Entry 1Z7Q (X-ray diffraction, 3.22 A resolution); this record covers chains H and b of the 42 polymer chains in the assembly.

== Chain H ==
Protein: Proteasome component PRE3
Organism: Saccharomyces cerevisiae
Notes: EC 3.4.25.1
UniProt: P38624 (PSB6_YEAST); residues 1-196 here correspond to UniProt positions 20-215 (UniProt number = residue number + 19)
Chain sequence (196 residues; row label = number of the first residue in the row):
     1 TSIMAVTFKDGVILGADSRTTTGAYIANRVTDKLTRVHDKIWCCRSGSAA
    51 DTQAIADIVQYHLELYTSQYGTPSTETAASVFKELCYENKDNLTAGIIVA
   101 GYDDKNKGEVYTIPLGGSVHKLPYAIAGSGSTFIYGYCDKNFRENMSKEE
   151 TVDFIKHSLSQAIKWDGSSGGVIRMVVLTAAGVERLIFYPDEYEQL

== Chain b ==
Protein: Proteasome component PRE4
Organism: Saccharomyces cerevisiae
Notes: EC 3.4.25.1
UniProt: P30657 (PSB4_YEAST); residues 1-233 here correspond to UniProt positions 34-266 (UniProt number = residue number + 33)
Chain sequence (233 residues; numbered 1 to 233; the number before each row is that of its first residue):
     1 TQQPIVTGTSVISMKYDNGVIIAADNLGSYGSLLRFNGVERLIPVGDNTV
    51 VGISGDISDMQHIERLLKDLVTENAYDNPLADAEEALEPSYIFEYLATVM
   101 YQRRSKMNPLWNAIIVAGVQSNGDQFLRYVNLLGVTYSSPTLATGFGAHM
   151 ANPLLRKVVDRESDIPKTTVQVAEEAIVNAMRVLYYRDARSSRNFSLAII
   201 DKNTGLTFKKNLQVENMKWDFAKDIKGYGTQKI

== Chain H / chain b interface ==
Pairs across the interface (56):
  R19(H) with A189(b)
  A24(H) with F146(b); D188(b); A189(b), hydrogen bond (backbone-backbone)
  Y25(H) with R187(b)
  I26(H) with Y186(b); R187(b), hydrogen bond (backbone-side chain); D188(b); A189(b)
  A27(H) with R187(b)
  N28(H) with R187(b)
  R29(H) with Y186(b); K218(b), hydrogen bond (side chain-backbone); W219(b); F221(b)
  V30(H) with I225(b)
  D32(H) with I225(b); K226(b); G227(b), hydrogen bond (side chain-backbone); Q231(b)
  L34(H) with Q231(b)
  T35(H) with Y228(b); Q231(b)
  R36(H) with Q231(b), hydrogen bond (backbone-side chain)
  W42(H) with Q231(b); I233(b), hydrophobic
  R45(H) with Y228(b)
  Q53(H) with Y228(b), hydrogen bond (backbone-side chain)
  A56(H) with Y228(b)
  D57(H) with Y228(b), hydrogen bond
  F133(H) with L33(b), hydrophobic
  W165(H) with S32(b); L33(b); L34(b), hydrogen bond (backbone-backbone)
  D166(H) with S32(b), hydrogen bond; L34(b)
  G167(H) with S32(b); L34(b); A189(b)
  S168(H) with S32(b); R190(b)
  G171(H) with W219(b)
  V172(H) with W219(b), hydrophobic
  R174(H) with A222(b), hydrogen bond (side chain-backbone); I225(b), hydrogen bond (side chain-backbone)
  R185(H) with K226(b); Q231(b); I233(b), hydrogen bond (side chain-backbone)
  I187(H) with A222(b), hydrophobic; K223(b)
  Y189(H) with W219(b); D220(b)
  P190(H) with W219(b)
  D191(H) with R193(b), salt bridge
  E194(H) with Y185(b), hydrogen bond; R193(b), salt bridge
Interface residues without a listed pair, chain H (34 interface residues in all): T21, K164, V183
Interface residues without a listed pair, chain b (26 interface residues in all): M150, E215, M217

== In short ==
The interface between chain H and chain b involves 34 residues on one side and 26 on the other, with 13
hydrogen bonds and 2 salt bridges. Among the polar pairs are D191(H)-R193(b), E194(H)-R193(b) and
I26(H)-R187(b).
Chain H is Proteasome component PRE3 and chain b is Proteasome component PRE4, both from Saccharomyces
cerevisiae; the structure, Crystal structure of the 20s proteasome from yeast in complex with the proteasome
activator PA26 from ..., was determined by X-ray diffraction together with 1YA7, 1YAR and 1YAU from the same
study.
